Entry 4W8H (X-ray diffraction, 1.14 A resolution); this record covers chains A and D.

# Chain A
Name: Toll-receptor-related 2
From: Hydra vulgaris
UniProt: A6M946 (A6M946_HYDVU); residues 95-221 here = UniProt positions 95-221
Sequence (129 residues; row label = number of the first residue in the row):
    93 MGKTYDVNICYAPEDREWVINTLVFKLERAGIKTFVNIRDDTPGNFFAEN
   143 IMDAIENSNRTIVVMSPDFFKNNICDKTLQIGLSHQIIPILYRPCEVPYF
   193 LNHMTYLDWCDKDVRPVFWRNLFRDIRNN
Disordered / not traced: 93, 221
Sequence notes: initiating methionine (93); expression tag (94); conflict Lys118 (Glu in A6M946), Leu119 (Val in A6M946)

# Chain D
Name: hexa-His tag
From: synthetic construct
Sequence (6 residues; each row starts with the number of its first residue):
   222 HHHHHH
Disordered / not traced: 226-227

# Chain A / chain D interface
Pairs across the interface (7; chain A residue first):
  Arg152(A) - His222(D)  hydrogen bond (side chain-backbone)
  Arg152(A) - His224(D)  hydrogen bond
  Gln178(A) - His223(D)  hydrogen bond
  Gln178(A) - His224(D)  hydrogen bond (side chain-backbone)
  Ile179(A) - His224(D)  hydrogen bond (backbone-side chain)
  Asp217(A) - His224(D)  salt bridge
  Asn220(A) - His222(D)  hydrogen bond (side chain-backbone)
Other interface residues (no listed pair), chain A (6 interface residues in all): Ile180

# In short
Chain A and chain D form an interface of 6 and 3 residues respectively, with 6 hydrogen bonds and 1 salt
bridge. Polar contacts include Asp217(A)-His224(D), Arg152(A)-His222(D) and Arg152(A)-His224(D).
Here chain A is Toll-receptor-related 2 (Hydra vulgaris) and chain D is hexa-His tag (synthetic construct).
Entry 4W8H (Crystal structure of the TIR domain of the Toll-related Receptor TRR-2 from the lower metazoan
Hydra ...) was determined by X-ray diffraction.
